5L5V - chains H and Z of the 28 polymer chains in the assembly; structure by X-ray diffraction, 2.70 A resolution.

[Chain H]
Name: Proteasome subunit beta type-2
Organism: Saccharomyces cerevisiae (strain ATCC 204508 / S288c)
Notes: EC 3.4.25.1
Reference sequence: P25043 (PSB2_YEAST); residues 1-232 here correspond to UniProt positions 30-261 (UniProt number = residue number + 29)
Chain sequence (232 residues; each row starts with the number of its first residue):
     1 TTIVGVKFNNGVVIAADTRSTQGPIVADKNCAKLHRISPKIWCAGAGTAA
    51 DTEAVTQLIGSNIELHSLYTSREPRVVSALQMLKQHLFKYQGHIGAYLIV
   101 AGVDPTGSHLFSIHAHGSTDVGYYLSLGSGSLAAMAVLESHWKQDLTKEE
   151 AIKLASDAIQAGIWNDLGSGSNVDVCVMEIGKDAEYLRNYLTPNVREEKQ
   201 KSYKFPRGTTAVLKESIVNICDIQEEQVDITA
Unresolved in the structure: 227-232
Curated features (UniProtKB/Swiss-Prot):
  - active site: Thr-1 (Nucleophile)

[Chain Z]
Name: Proteasome subunit beta type-6, Proteasome subunit beta type-1
Organism: Saccharomyces cerevisiae (strain ATCC 204508 / S288c)
Notes: EC 3.4.25.1
Reference sequence: chimeric construct of P23724, P20618: residues 1-96 from P23724 (PSB6_YEAST) positions 20-115 (UniProt number = residue number + 19); residues 97-111 from P20618 positions 124-138 (UniProt number = residue number + 27); residues 112-117 from P23724 (PSB6_YEAST) positions 131-136 (UniProt number = residue number + 19); residues 118-133 from P20618 positions 145-160 (UniProt number = residue number + 27); residues 134-222 from P23724 (PSB6_YEAST) positions 153-241 (UniProt number = residue number + 19)
Chain sequence (222 residues; numbered 1 to 222; the number before each row is that of its first residue):
     1 QFNPYGDNGGTILGIAGEDFAVLAGDTRNITDYSINSRYEPKVFDCGDNI
    51 VMSANGFAADGDALVKRFKNSVKWYHFDHNDKKLSINSAARNIQHLLYSR
   101 RFFPYYVYNIIAGLDEDGKGAVYSFDPVGSYQREQCRAGGAAASLIMPFL
   151 DNQVNFKNQYEPGTNGKVKKPLKYLSVEEVIKLVRDSFTSATERHIQVGD
   201 GLEILIVTKDGVRKEFYELKRD
Bound ions: Mg2+: Thr-192, Val-198
Small-molecule neighbours: 6NV (N-[(2R)-1-[[(2S)-3-(4-methoxyphenyl)-1-[[(2S,3S,4R)-4-methyl-3,5-bis(oxidanyl)-1-phenyl-pentan-2-yl]amino]-1-oxidanylidene-propan-2-yl]amino]-1-oxidanylidene-propan-2-yl]-1-methyl-5H-indene-2-carboxamide): Ser-124, Phe-125, Asp-126, Ser-130, Glu-134, Arg-137
Curated features (UniProtKB/Swiss-Prot):
  - modified residue: Tyr-123 (Phosphotyrosine)

[Interface between chain H and chain Z]
Contacting residue pairs (58):
  Arg-19(H) / Ile-196(Z)
  Arg-19(H) / Asp-222(Z)  salt bridge
  Pro-24(H) / Arg-194(Z)
  Pro-24(H) / His-195(Z)
  Pro-24(H) / Ile-196(Z)  hydrogen bond (backbone-backbone)
  Ile-25(H) / Arg-194(Z)
  Ile-25(H) / His-195(Z)
  Val-26(H) / Glu-193(Z)
  Val-26(H) / Arg-194(Z)  hydrogen bond (backbone-side chain)
  Val-26(H) / Ile-196(Z)  hydrophobic
  Ala-27(H) / Arg-194(Z)  hydrogen bond (backbone-side chain)
  Lys-29(H) / Glu-193(Z)  salt bridge
  Lys-29(H) / Arg-194(Z)
  Ile-163(H) / Asp-222(Z)
  Trp-164(H) / Ile-35(Z)
  Trp-164(H) / Arg-38(Z)  hydrogen bond (backbone-side chain)
  Trp-164(H) / Arg-221(Z)
  Asn-165(H) / Tyr-33(Z)
  Asn-165(H) / Arg-38(Z)
  Asp-166(H) / Tyr-33(Z)
  Asp-166(H) / Asp-222(Z)
  Leu-167(H) / Ile-30(Z)  hydrophobic
  Leu-167(H) / Asp-32(Z)
  Leu-167(H) / Tyr-33(Z)  hydrogen bond (backbone-backbone)
  Leu-167(H) / Ile-35(Z)  hydrophobic
  Leu-167(H) / Ile-196(Z)
  Gly-168(H) / Tyr-33(Z)
  Ser-169(H) / Asp-222(Z)
  Gly-170(H) / Asp-222(Z)
  Ser-171(H) / Asp-222(Z)  hydrogen bond (backbone-side chain)
  Asn-194(H) / Lys-220(Z)  hydrogen bond (backbone-side chain)
  Asn-194(H) / Asp-222(Z)
  Arg-196(H) / Thr-189(Z)
  Arg-196(H) / Ser-190(Z)
  Arg-196(H) / Glu-193(Z)
  Glu-197(H) / Arg-185(Z)  salt bridge
  Lys-199(H) / Asp-186(Z)
  Gln-200(H) / Lys-182(Z)
  Gln-200(H) / Arg-185(Z)  hydrogen bond
  Gln-200(H) / Asp-186(Z)  hydrogen bond (backbone-side chain)
  Lys-201(H) / Glu-179(Z)
  Lys-201(H) / Asp-186(Z)  hydrogen bond (backbone-side chain)
  Tyr-203(H) / Phe-149(Z)  hydrophobic
  Tyr-203(H) / Gln-153(Z)
  Tyr-203(H) / Leu-183(Z)
  Tyr-203(H) / Asp-186(Z)  hydrogen bond
  Phe-205(H) / Asn-152(Z)
  Phe-205(H) / Gln-153(Z)
  Phe-205(H) / Gln-159(Z)
  Pro-206(H) / Pro-162(Z)  hydrophobic
  Arg-207(H) / Pro-162(Z)
  Gly-208(H) / Pro-162(Z)
  Thr-209(H) / Asn-158(Z)
  Thr-209(H) / Gln-159(Z)
  Thr-209(H) / Tyr-160(Z)  hydrogen bond (backbone-backbone)
  Ala-211(H) / Tyr-160(Z)  hydrophobic
  Ala-211(H) / Gly-166(Z)
  Val-212(H) / Asn-165(Z)
Other interface residues (no listed pair), chain H (33 interface residues in all): Thr-21, Gly-23, Asp-28, Thr-210
Other interface residues (no listed pair), chain Z (33 interface residues in all): Arg-28, Ser-34, Leu-145, Glu-161, Glu-218

[Summary]
The chain H/chain Z interface involves 33 residues from each chain; the contacts include 12 hydrogen bonds and
3 salt bridges. Among the polar pairs are Arg-19(H)/Asp-222(Z), Lys-29(H)/Glu-193(Z) and
Glu-197(H)/Arg-185(Z). Ligands of chain Z: compound 6NV.
Here chain H is Proteasome subunit beta type-2 and chain Z is Proteasome subunit beta type-6, Proteasome
subunit beta type-1, both from Saccharomyces cerevisiae (strain ATCC 204508 / S288c). Entry 5L5V ('Yeast 20S
proteasome with human beta5i (1-138; V31M) and human beta6 (97-111; 118-133) in complex with ...) was
determined by X-ray diffraction (same publication as 5L52, 5L54, 5L55, 5L5A, 5L5B, 5L5D and 30 further
entries).
